Entry 6BBD (X-ray diffraction, 1.90 A resolution); this record covers chain A.

== Chain A ==
Protein: Pulmonary surfactant-associated protein D
Source organism: Sus scrofa
UniProt: Q9N1X4 (SFTPD_PIG); residues 205-358 here correspond to UniProt positions 225-378 (UniProt number = residue number + 20)
Sequence (154 residues; numbered 205 to 358; the number before each row is that of its first residue):
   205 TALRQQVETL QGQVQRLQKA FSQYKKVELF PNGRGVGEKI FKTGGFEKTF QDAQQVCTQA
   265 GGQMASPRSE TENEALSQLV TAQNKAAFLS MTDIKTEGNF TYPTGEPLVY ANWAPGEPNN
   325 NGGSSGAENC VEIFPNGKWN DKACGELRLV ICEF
Cystine bridges: Cys261-Cys356, Cys334-Cys348
Covalently attached groups: N-acetylglucosamine (NAG) linked to Asn303
Ion coordination: Ca2+ site 1: Asp297, Glu301, Asn324, Glu332, Asn333; Ca2+ site 2: Glu321, Asn323, Glu332, Asn344, Asp345 (together with glycerol)
UniProt features mapped onto this chain:
  - glycosylation: Asn303 (N-linked (GlcNAc...) asparagine)

== Summary ==
Covalently linked N-acetylglucosamine: at Asn303. The Ca2+ site 1 is built by Asp297, Glu301, Asn324, Glu332
and Asn333. Glu321, Asn323, Glu332, Asn344 and Asp345 form the Ca2+ site 2.
Chain A is Pulmonary surfactant-associated protein D (Sus scrofa); the structure, Structure of N-glycosylated
porcine surfactant protein-D complexed with glycerol, was determined by X-ray diffraction, deposited together
with 6BBE.
